PDB entry 2Y33 | X-ray diffraction, 2.00 A resolution | chain A

Chain A:
Name: Egl nine homolog 1
From: Homo sapiens
Notes: EC 1.14.11.-; fragment: catalytic domain, residues 181-426
UniProtKB: Q9GZT9 (EGLN1_HUMAN); residues 181-426 here = UniProt positions 181-426
Sequence (252 residues; numbered 175 to 426; the number before each row is that of its first residue):
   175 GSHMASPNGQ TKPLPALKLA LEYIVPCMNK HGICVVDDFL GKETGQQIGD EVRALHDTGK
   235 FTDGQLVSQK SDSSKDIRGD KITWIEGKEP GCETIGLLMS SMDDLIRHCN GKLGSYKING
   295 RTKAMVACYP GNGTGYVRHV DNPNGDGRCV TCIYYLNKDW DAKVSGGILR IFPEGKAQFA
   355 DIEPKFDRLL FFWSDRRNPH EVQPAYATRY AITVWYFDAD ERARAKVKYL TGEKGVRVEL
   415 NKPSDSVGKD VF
Unresolved in the structure: 175-187, 404-426
Construct notes: expression tag (175-180)
Modified residues: Cys-302 (s-nitroso-cysteine; SNC)
Disulfides: Cys-201/Cys-208
Ion coordination: Zn2+: His-313, Asp-315, His-374 (together with UN9)
Residues lining bound ligands: UN9 (N-[(1-chloro-4-hydroxyisoquinolin-3-yl)carbonyl]glycine): Asp-254, Ile-256, Met-299, Ala-301, Tyr-303, Tyr-310, His-313, Asp-315, Ile-327, Tyr-329, Leu-343, His-374, Val-376, Arg-383, Ala-385, Trp-389
UniProt features mapped onto this chain:
  - region: Val-241 to Ile-251 (Beta(2)beta(3) 'finger-like' loop)
  - binding site (Fe cation): His-313, Asp-315, His-374
  - binding site (2-oxoglutarate): Arg-383
  - modified residue (S-nitrosocysteine): Cys-201, Cys-208, Cys-302, Cys-323, Cys-326

Summary:
Bound to chain A: compound UN9. His-313, Asp-315 and His-374 form the Zn2+ site. Curated annotation (UniProt)
lists 3 Fe cation-binding residues and residue binding 2-oxoglutarate Arg-383.
Chain A is Egl nine homolog 1 (Homo sapiens); the structure, S-nitrosylated PHD2 (GSNO soaked) in complex with
Zn(II) and UN9, was determined by X-ray diffraction (same publication as 2Y34).
